PDB entry 8JZ7 | electron microscopy, 2.60 A resolution | chains D and S of the 5 polymer chains in the assembly

Chain D:
Name: Guanine nucleotide-binding protein G(i) subunit alpha-1
Source organism: Homo sapiens
UniProt: P63096 (GNAI1_HUMAN); numbering as in UniProt (aligned over 1-354)
Amino-acid sequence (354 residues; each row starts with the number of its first residue):
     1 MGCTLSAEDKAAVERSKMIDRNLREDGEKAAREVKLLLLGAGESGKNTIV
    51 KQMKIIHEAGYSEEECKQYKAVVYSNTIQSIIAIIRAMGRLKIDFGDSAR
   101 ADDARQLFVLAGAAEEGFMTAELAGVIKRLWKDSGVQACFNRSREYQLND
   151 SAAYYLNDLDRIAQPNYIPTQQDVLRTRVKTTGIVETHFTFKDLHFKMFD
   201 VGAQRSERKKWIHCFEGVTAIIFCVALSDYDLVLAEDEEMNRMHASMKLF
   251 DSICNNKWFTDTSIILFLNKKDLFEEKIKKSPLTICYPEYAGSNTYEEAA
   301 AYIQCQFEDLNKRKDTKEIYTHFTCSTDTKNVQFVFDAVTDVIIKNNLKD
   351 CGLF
Not modelled in the structure: 1, 55-182
Sequence notes: engineered mutation Asn47 (Ser in P63096), Ala203 (Gly in P63096), Ala245 (Glu in P63096), Ser326 (Ala in P63096)
Curated features (UniProtKB/Swiss-Prot):
  - region: Lys35 to Lys46, Thr48 (G1 motif), Asp173 to Thr181 (G2 motif), Phe196 to Gly202, Gln204, Arg205 (G3 motif), Ile265 to Asp272 (G4 motif), Thr324, Cys325, Thr327 to Thr329 (G5 motif)
  - binding site (GTP): Glu43 to Lys46, Thr48, Ser151, Leu175 to Thr181, Asp200 to Gly202, Gln204, Asn269 to Asp272
  - binding site (Mg(2+)): Thr181
  - modified residue: Arg178 (ADP-ribosylarginine), Gln204 (Deamidated glutamine), Cys351 (ADP-ribosylcysteine)
  - lipidation: Gly2 (N-myristoyl glycine), Cys3 (S-palmitoyl cysteine)
  - natural variant: Gly40 (G40C: In NEDHISB; G40R: In NEDHISB), Gly45 (G45D: In NEDHISB), Thr48 (T48I: In NEDHISB; T48K: In NEDHISB), Gln52 (Q52P: In NEDHISB), Ser75 (deletion: In NEDHISB; uncertain significance), Gln172 (deletion: In NEDHISB), Asp173 (D173V: In NEDHISB), Glu186 to Phe189 (deletion: In NEDHISB; uncertain significance), Cys224 (C224Y: In NEDHISB), Lys270 (K270N: In NEDHISB; K270R: In NEDHISB), Asp272 (D272G: In NEDHISB), Val332 (V332E: In NEDHISB; uncertain significance)
  - mutagenesis: Gly42 (G42R: Abolishes switch to an activated conformation and dissociation from beta and gamma subunits upon GTP binding. Abolishes interaction with RGS family members), Glu116 (E116L: Enhances interaction (inactive GDP-bound) with RGS14), Gln147 (Q147L: Enhances interaction (inactive GDP-bound) with RGS14)

Chain S:
Name: scFv16
Source organism: Mus musculus
Notes: antibody fragment or engineered binder
Amino-acid sequence (266 residues; row label = number of the first residue in the row):
     1 DVQLVESGGGLVQPGGSRKLSCSASGFAFSSFGMHWVRQAPEKGLEWVAY
    51 ISSGSGTIYYADTVKGRFTISRDDPKNTLFLQMTSLRSEDTAMYYCVRSI
   101 YYYGSSPFDFWGQGTTLTVSSGGGGSGGGGSGGGGSDIVMTQATSSVPVT
   151 PGESVSISCRSSKSLLHSNGNTYLYWFLQRPGQSPQLLIYRMSNLASGVP
   201 DRFSGSGSGTAFTLTISRLEAEDVGVYYCMQHLEYPLTFGAGTKLELKAA
   251 AENLYFQGHHHHHHHH
Not modelled in the structure: 1, 122-135, 248-266
Cystine bridges: Cys159-Cys229

How chain D and chain S interact:
Pairs across the interface - 22 pairs, chain D then chain S:
  Thr4(D) - His167(S)  hydrogen bond (backbone-side chain)
  Ser6(D) - His167(S)  hydrogen bond
  Ser6(D) - Asn169(S)
  Ser6(D) - Tyr173(S)  hydrogen bond
  Ala7(D) - Tyr235(S)  hydrophobic
  Glu8(D) - Tyr101(S)
  Glu8(D) - Pro107(S)
  Glu8(D) - Tyr173(S)
  Glu8(D) - Tyr175(S)  hydrogen bond
  Glu8(D) - His232(S)  salt bridge
  Asp9(D) - Asn169(S)  hydrogen bond
  Ala11(D) - Tyr50(S)
  Ala11(D) - Tyr101(S)  hydrophobic
  Ala12(D) - Tyr101(S)
  Glu14(D) - Ser52(S)  hydrogen bond
  Glu14(D) - Ser53(S)
  Glu14(D) - Gly56(S)  hydrogen bond (side chain-backbone)
  Glu14(D) - Thr57(S)
  Arg15(D) - Ile100(S)
  Arg15(D) - Tyr101(S)
  Arg15(D) - Tyr102(S)
  Met18(D) - Ser53(S)
Other interface residues (no listed pair), chain D (12 interface residues in all): Leu5, Lys10
Other interface residues (no listed pair), chain S (20 interface residues in all): Ser31, Gly54, Tyr59, Arg191, Leu233

Overview:
12 residues of chain D face 20 of chain S across their interface, with 7 hydrogen bonds and 1 salt bridge.
Polar contacts include Glu8(D)-His232(S), Thr4(D)-His167(S) and Ser6(D)-His167(S). From UniProt: 21
GTP-binding residues, Mg2+-binding residue Thr181(D) and 3 mutagenesis sites on chain D.
Here chain D is Guanine nucleotide-binding protein G(i) subunit alpha-1 (Homo sapiens) and chain S is scFv16
(Mus musculus). Entry 8JZ7 (Cryo-EM structure of MK-6892-bound HCAR2 in complex with Gi protein) was
determined by electron microscopy.
